Entry 1KAM (X-ray diffraction, 2.10 A resolution); this record covers chains A and B of the 4 polymer chains in the assembly.

[Chain A (and B)]
Molecule: Nicotinate-nucleotide adenylyltransferase
Source organism: Bacillus subtilis
Notes: EC 2.7.7.18; chain B of this document is another copy of the same molecule, construct and numbering; everything in this record applies to it too
UniProt: P54455 (NADD_BACSU); numbering as in UniProt (aligned over 1-189)
Sequence (194 residues; numbered -4 to 189; the number before each row is that of its first residue; numbers below 1 keep their minus sign (His-4 is residue -4)):
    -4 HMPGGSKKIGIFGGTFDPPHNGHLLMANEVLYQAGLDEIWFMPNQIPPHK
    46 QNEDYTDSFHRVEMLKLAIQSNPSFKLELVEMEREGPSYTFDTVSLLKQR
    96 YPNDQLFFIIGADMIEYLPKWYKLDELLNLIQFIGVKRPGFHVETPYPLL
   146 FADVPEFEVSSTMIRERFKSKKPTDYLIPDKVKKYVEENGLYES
Not modelled in the structure: -4 to 0, 43-51 (chain B: -4 to 0, 45-50, 119-125, 189)
Sequence notes: expression tag (-4 to 0); cloning artifact (1)

[Chain A / chain B interface]
Residue-residue contacts (33; chain A residue first):
  Leu19(A) with Tyr171(B)
  Leu20(A) with Tyr171(B), hydrophobic; Leu172(B), hydrophobic
  Asn23(A) with Pro168(B); Asp170(B); Tyr171(B)
  Glu24(A) with Arg162(B), salt bridge
  Tyr27(A) with Lys167(B); Pro168(B)
  Asn67(A) with Tyr171(B)
  Phe70(A) with Tyr171(B)
  Pro134(A) with Glu153(B)
  Pro150(A) with Glu153(B); Arg162(B)
  Glu151(A) with Glu151(B); Phe152(B); Glu153(B), hydrogen bond (backbone-backbone)
  Phe152(A) with Glu151(B); Phe152(B), hydrophobic
  Glu153(A) with Pro134(B); Pro150(B); Glu151(B), hydrogen bond (backbone-backbone)
  Met158(A) with Pro150(B), hydrophobic
  Arg162(A) with Glu24(B), salt bridge; Pro150(B)
  Pro168(A) with Asn23(B); Tyr27(B), hydrophobic
  Asp170(A) with Asn23(B)
  Tyr171(A) with Leu19(B), hydrophobic; Asn23(B); Asn67(B), hydrogen bond; Phe70(B)
  Leu172(A) with Leu20(B), hydrophobic
Interface residues without a listed pair, chain B (20 interface residues in all): Ser66, Arg133

[Summary]
Chain A and chain B form an interface of 18 and 20 residues respectively; the contacts include 3 hydrogen
bonds and 2 salt bridges. Among the polar pairs are Glu24(A)-Arg162(B), Tyr171(A)-Asn67(B) and
Glu151(A)-Glu153(B).
Chain A and chain B are both Nicotinate-nucleotide adenylyltransferase (Bacillus subtilis); the structure,
Structure of Bacillus subtilis Nicotinic Acid Mononucleotide Adenylyl Transferase, was determined by X-ray
diffraction, deposited together with 1KAQ.
